PDB entry 5JB1 | electron microscopy, 6.00 A resolution (low resolution: residue-level contacts below are approximate; hydrogen-bond / salt-bridge calls are withheld) | chains B and C of the 6 polymer chains in the assembly

# Chain B (and C)
Molecule: Major capsid protein L1
Organism: Human papillomavirus type 59
Notes: chain C of this document is another copy of the same molecule, construct and numbering; everything in this record applies to it too
UniProtKB: Q81971 (Q81971_HPV59); residues 10-508 here = UniProt positions 10-508
Sequence (500 residues; numbered 9 to 508; the number before each row is that of its first residue):
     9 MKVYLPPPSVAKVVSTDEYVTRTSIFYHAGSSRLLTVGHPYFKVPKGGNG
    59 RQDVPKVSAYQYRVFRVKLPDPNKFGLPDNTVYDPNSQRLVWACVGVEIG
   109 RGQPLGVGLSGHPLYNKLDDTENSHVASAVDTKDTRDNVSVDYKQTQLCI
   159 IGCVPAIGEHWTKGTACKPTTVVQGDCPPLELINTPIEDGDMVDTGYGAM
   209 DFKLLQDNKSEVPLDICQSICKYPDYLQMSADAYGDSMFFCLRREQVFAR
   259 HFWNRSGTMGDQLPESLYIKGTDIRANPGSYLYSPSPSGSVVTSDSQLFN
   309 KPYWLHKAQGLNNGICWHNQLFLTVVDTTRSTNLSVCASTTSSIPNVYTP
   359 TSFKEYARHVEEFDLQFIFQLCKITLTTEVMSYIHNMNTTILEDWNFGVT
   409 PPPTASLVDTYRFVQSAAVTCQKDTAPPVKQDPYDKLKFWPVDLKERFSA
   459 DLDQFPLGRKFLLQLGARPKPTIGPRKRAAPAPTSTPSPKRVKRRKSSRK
Not modelled in the structure: 9, 474-508 (chain C: 9-16, 474-508)
Construct notes: initiating methionine (9)

# Chain B / chain C interface
Residue-residue contacts (129):
  Arg-41(B) / Glu-167(C)
  Arg-41(B) / Asp-233(C)
  Arg-41(B) / Leu-235(C)
  Arg-41(B) / Gln-236(C)
  His-47(B) / Asp-269(C)
  Phe-50(B) / Gln-270(C)
  Phe-50(B) / Leu-271(C)
  Phe-50(B) / Pro-272(C)
  Arg-109(B) / Leu-235(C)
  Gly-110(B) / Leu-235(C)
  Gln-111(B) / Tyr-231(C)
  Pro-112(B) / Tyr-231(C)
  Val-115(B) / Ala-257(C)
  Leu-117(B) / Phe-260(C)
  Leu-117(B) / Pro-293(C)
  Gly-119(B) / Tyr-291(C)
  His-120(B) / Tyr-291(C)
  Pro-121(B) / Pro-286(C)
  Pro-121(B) / Tyr-291(C)
  Leu-122(B) / Tyr-276(C)
  Leu-122(B) / Ile-277(C)
  Leu-122(B) / Lys-278(C)
  Leu-122(B) / Gly-279(C)
  Leu-122(B) / Arg-283(C)
  Lys-125(B) / Asn-131(C)
  Glu-130(B) / Asn-131(C)
  His-133(B) / His-133(C)
  Asp-142(B) / Thr-280(C)
  Asp-142(B) / Asp-281(C)
  Asp-142(B) / Ile-282(C)
  Asp-142(B) / Arg-283(C)
  Thr-143(B) / Arg-283(C)
  Arg-144(B) / Ile-277(C)
  Arg-144(B) / Lys-278(C)
  Arg-144(B) / Gly-279(C)
  Arg-144(B) / Arg-283(C)
  Asp-145(B) / Arg-283(C)
  Asn-146(B) / Ser-288(C)
  Asn-146(B) / Tyr-291(C)
  Val-147(B) / Thr-129(C)
  Val-147(B) / Tyr-291(C)
  Ser-148(B) / Thr-129(C)
  Ser-148(B) / Glu-130(C)
  Ser-148(B) / Phe-260(C)
  Ser-148(B) / Tyr-291(C)
  Val-149(B) / Phe-260(C)
  Asp-150(B) / Phe-260(C)
  Asn-216(B) / Ile-277(C)
  Lys-217(B) / Glu-273(C)
  Lys-217(B) / Ser-274(C)
  Lys-217(B) / Leu-275(C)
  Lys-217(B) / Tyr-276(C)
  Lys-217(B) / Ile-277(C)
  Ser-218(B) / Ile-277(C)
  Cys-225(B) / Leu-275(C)
  Gln-226(B) / Leu-275(C)
  Arg-258(B) / Glu-130(C)
  Arg-258(B) / Ala-257(C)
  Arg-258(B) / Arg-258(C)
  Arg-258(B) / Phe-260(C)
  His-259(B) / Asn-131(C)
  Trp-261(B) / Asn-131(C)
  Ser-298(B) / Phe-256(C)
  Val-299(B) / Val-255(C)
  Val-299(B) / Phe-256(C)
  Val-300(B) / Gln-254(C)
  Val-300(B) / Val-255(C)
  Thr-301(B) / Arg-252(C)
  Thr-301(B) / Glu-253(C)
  Ser-302(B) / Arg-252(C)
  Ser-302(B) / Glu-253(C)
  Val-344(B) / Lys-171(C)
  Val-344(B) / Cys-185(C)
  Val-344(B) / Pro-186(C)
  Cys-345(B) / Lys-171(C)
  Cys-345(B) / Leu-213(C)
  Cys-345(B) / Gln-214(C)
  Cys-345(B) / Asp-215(C)
  Cys-345(B) / Asn-216(C)
  Ala-346(B) / Gly-183(C)
  Ala-346(B) / Asp-215(C)
  Ser-347(B) / Gln-182(C)
  Ser-347(B) / Gly-183(C)
  Ser-347(B) / Asp-215(C)
  Thr-348(B) / Gln-182(C)
  Thr-348(B) / Gly-183(C)
  Thr-349(B) / Gln-182(C)
  Ser-350(B) / Gln-182(C)
  Tyr-356(B) / Asp-142(C)
  Tyr-356(B) / Arg-144(C)
  Tyr-356(B) / Asn-216(C)
  Tyr-356(B) / Ser-218(C)
  Thr-357(B) / Asp-142(C)
  Pro-358(B) / Thr-140(C)
  Pro-358(B) / Lys-141(C)
  Pro-358(B) / Asp-142(C)
  Pro-358(B) / Ser-264(C)
  Pro-358(B) / Gly-265(C)
  Pro-358(B) / Thr-266(C)
  Thr-359(B) / Thr-140(C)
  Thr-359(B) / Thr-266(C)
  Phe-361(B) / Asp-215(C)
  Phe-361(B) / Asn-216(C)
  Phe-361(B) / Gly-265(C)
  Phe-361(B) / Thr-266(C)
  Lys-362(B) / Gly-183(C)
  Lys-362(B) / Asp-184(C)
  Lys-362(B) / Thr-266(C)
  Lys-362(B) / Gly-268(C)
  Glu-363(B) / Ser-264(C)
  Glu-363(B) / Gly-265(C)
  Glu-363(B) / Thr-266(C)
  Glu-363(B) / Met-267(C)
  Glu-363(B) / Gly-268(C)
  Glu-363(B) / Asp-269(C)
  Glu-363(B) / Leu-290(C)
  Tyr-364(B) / Gly-183(C)
  Tyr-364(B) / Asp-184(C)
  Tyr-364(B) / Cys-185(C)
  Tyr-364(B) / Gly-268(C)
  Tyr-364(B) / Asp-269(C)
  Ala-365(B) / Asp-269(C)
  Arg-366(B) / Cys-185(C)
  Arg-366(B) / Asp-269(C)
  Asp-459(B) / Lys-20(C)
  Asp-461(B) / Lys-20(C)
  Gln-462(B) / Lys-20(C)
  Arg-467(B) / Ser-238(C)
  Arg-467(B) / Gln-317(C)
Also at the interface, not in a pair above, chain B (70 interface residues in all): Val-45, Leu-113, Gly-116, Val-134, Asp-215, Ser-343, Ile-352, Val-368, Glu-370, Leu-460, Leu-471
Also at the interface, not in a pair above, chain C (70 interface residues in all): Asn-124, Leu-188, Gly-204, Glu-219, Asp-240, His-259, Trp-261, Arg-263, Ser-292, Lys-315

# Overview
Chain B and chain C each contribute 70 residues to their interface.
Chain B and chain C are both Major capsid protein L1 (Human papillomavirus type 59); the structure,
Pseudo-atomic structure of Human Papillomavirus Type 59 L1 Virus-like Particle, was determined by electron
microscopy, deposited together with 5J6R.
